PDB entry 7E2D | electron microscopy, 3.71 A resolution | chains D and E of the 11 polymer chains in the assembly

[Chain D]
Name: Trafficking protein particle complex subunit BET5
Source organism: Saccharomyces cerevisiae (strain ATCC 204508 / S288c)
Reference sequence: Q03630 (BET5_YEAST); numbering as in UniProt (aligned over 1-159)
Chain sequence (159 residues; each row starts with the number of its first residue):
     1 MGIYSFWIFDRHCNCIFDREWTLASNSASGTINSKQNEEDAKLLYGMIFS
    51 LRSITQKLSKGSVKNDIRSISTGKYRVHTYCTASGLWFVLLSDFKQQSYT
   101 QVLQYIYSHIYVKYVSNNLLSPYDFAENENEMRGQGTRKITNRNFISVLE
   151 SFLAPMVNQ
Unresolved in the structure: 1, 30-34, 158-159

[Chain E]
Name: Trafficking protein particle complex subunit 23
Source organism: Saccharomyces cerevisiae (strain ATCC 204508 / S288c)
Reference sequence: Q03784 (TRS23_YEAST); residue numbers follow UniProt; this construct covers 1-219
Chain sequence (219 residues; row label = number of the first residue in the row):
     1 MAIETILVINKSGGLIYQRNFTNDEQKLNSNEYLILASTLHGVFAIASQL
    51 TPKALQLTQQTNIENTIPYIPYVGMSSNRSDTRNGGGNNNKHTNNEKLGS
   101 FKGDDFFKEPFTNWNKSGLRQLCTDQFTMFIYQTLTGLKFVAISSSVMPQ
   151 RQPTIATTDKPDRPKSTSNLAIQIADNFLRKVYCLYSDYVMKDPSYSMEM
   201 PIRSNLFDEKVKKMVENLQ
Unresolved in the structure: 60-64, 76-103, 149-168

[Chain D / chain E interface]
Residue-residue contacts - 45 pairs, chain D then chain E:
  Asp-40(D) / Leu-50(E)
  Leu-43(D) / Ile-46(E)
  Leu-43(D) / Leu-50(E)  hydrophobic
  Met-47(D) / Leu-50(E)  hydrophobic
  Ser-50(D) / Val-43(E)
  Leu-51(D) / Val-43(E)  hydrophobic
  Leu-51(D) / Leu-122(E)  hydrophobic
  Ile-54(D) / Leu-36(E)  hydrophobic
  Ile-54(D) / Thr-39(E)
  Ile-54(D) / Leu-40(E)  hydrophobic
  Thr-55(D) / Thr-124(E)
  Leu-58(D) / Phe-127(E)
  Leu-58(D) / Ile-143(E)  hydrophobic
  Ser-59(D) / Gln-126(E)
  Lys-60(D) / Asn-23(E)
  Lys-60(D) / Glu-25(E)  salt bridge
  Lys-60(D) / Gln-126(E)  hydrogen bond (backbone-side chain)
  Asn-65(D) / Thr-124(E)
  Asn-65(D) / Asp-125(E)
  Asn-65(D) / Gln-126(E)  hydrogen bond
  Asn-65(D) / Phe-127(E)
  Asp-66(D) / Thr-124(E)
  Asp-66(D) / Asp-125(E)  hydrogen bond (backbone-side chain)
  Ile-67(D) / Leu-122(E)  hydrophobic
  Ile-67(D) / Thr-124(E)
  Arg-68(D) / Cys-123(E)  hydrogen bond (backbone-backbone)
  Arg-68(D) / Thr-124(E)
  Arg-68(D) / Asp-125(E)  salt bridge
  Ser-69(D) / Leu-122(E)
  Ser-69(D) / Cys-123(E)  hydrogen bond (backbone-backbone)
  Ile-70(D) / Gln-121(E)
  Ser-71(D) / Leu-119(E)
  Ser-71(D) / Arg-120(E)  hydrogen bond (backbone-backbone)
  Ser-71(D) / Gln-121(E)  hydrogen bond (backbone-backbone)
  Thr-72(D) / Gly-118(E)
  Thr-72(D) / Arg-120(E)
  Gly-73(D) / Lys-116(E)
  Gly-73(D) / Gly-118(E)  hydrogen bond (backbone-backbone)
  Gly-73(D) / Arg-120(E)
  Lys-74(D) / Lys-116(E)
  Lys-74(D) / Ser-117(E)
  Tyr-75(D) / Ala-47(E)  hydrogen bond (side chain-backbone)
  Tyr-75(D) / Leu-50(E)
  Tyr-75(D) / Pro-52(E)  hydrophobic
  Arg-76(D) / Gln-121(E)
Interface residues without a listed pair, chain D (25 interface residues in all): Leu-44, Lys-57, Val-63
Interface residues without a listed pair, chain E (26 interface residues in all): Lys-27, Glu-32, Gln-49

[In short]
25 residues of chain D and 26 residues of chain E are in contact, with 9 hydrogen bonds and 2 salt bridges.
Polar pairs include Lys-60(D)/Glu-25(E), Arg-68(D)/Asp-125(E) and Lys-60(D)/Gln-126(E).
Chain D is Trafficking protein particle complex subunit BET5 and chain E is Trafficking protein particle
complex subunit 23, both from Saccharomyces cerevisiae (strain ATCC 204508 / S288c); the structure, Monomer of
TRAPPII (Closed), was determined by electron microscopy together with 7E2C, 7E8S, 7E8T, 7E93, 7E94 and 7EA3
from the same study.
